1OLA - chains A and B; structure by X-ray diffraction, 2.10 A resolution.

Chain A:
Name: Oligo-peptide binding protein
Organism: Salmonella typhimurium
Reference sequence: P06202 (OPPA_SALTY); residues 1-517 here correspond to UniProt positions 26-542 (UniProt number = residue number + 25)
Chain sequence (517 residues; numbered 1 to 517; the number before each row is that of its first residue):
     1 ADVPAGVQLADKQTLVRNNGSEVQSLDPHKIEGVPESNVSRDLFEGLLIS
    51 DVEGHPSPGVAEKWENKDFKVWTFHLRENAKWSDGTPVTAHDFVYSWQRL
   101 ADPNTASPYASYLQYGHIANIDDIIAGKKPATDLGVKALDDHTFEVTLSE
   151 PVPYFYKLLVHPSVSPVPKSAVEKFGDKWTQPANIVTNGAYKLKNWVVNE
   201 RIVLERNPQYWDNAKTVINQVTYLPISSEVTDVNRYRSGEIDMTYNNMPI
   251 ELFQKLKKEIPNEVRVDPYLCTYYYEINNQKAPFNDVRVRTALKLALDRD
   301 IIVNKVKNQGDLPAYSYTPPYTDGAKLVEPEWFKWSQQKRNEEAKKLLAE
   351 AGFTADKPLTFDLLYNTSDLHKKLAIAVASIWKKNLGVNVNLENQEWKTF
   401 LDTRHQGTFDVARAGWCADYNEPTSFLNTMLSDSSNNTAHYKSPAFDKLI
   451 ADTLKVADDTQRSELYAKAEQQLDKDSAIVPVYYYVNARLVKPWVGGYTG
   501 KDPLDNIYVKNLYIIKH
Cystine bridges: Cys-271/Cys-417
Ligand contacts: uranyl (vi) ion (IUM): Lys-281, Asp-362, Asp-410

Chain B:
Name: Peptide val-lys-pro-gly
Chain sequence (4 residues; row label = number of the first residue in the row):
     1 VKPG

Interface between chain A and chain B:
Pairs across the interface - 30 pairs, chain A then chain B:
  Glu-32(A) with Val-1(B); Lys-2(B), hydrogen bond (backbone-backbone)
  Gly-33(A) with Val-1(B); Lys-2(B)
  Val-34(A) with Val-1(B), hydrophobic; Lys-2(B), hydrogen bond (backbone-backbone); Pro-3(B), hydrophobic
  Ser-37(A) with Val-1(B)
  Tyr-109(A) with Val-1(B), hydrogen bond (side chain-backbone)
  Tyr-245(A) with Gly-4(B)
  Asn-247(A) with Gly-4(B), hydrogen bond (side chain-backbone)
  Asn-366(A) with Gly-4(B), hydrogen bond (side chain-backbone)
  His-371(A) with Gly-4(B), hydrogen bond (side chain-backbone)
  Trp-397(A) with Lys-2(B); Pro-3(B); Gly-4(B)
  Arg-404(A) with Lys-2(B)
  Arg-413(A) with Pro-3(B), hydrogen bond (side chain-backbone); Gly-4(B)
  Gly-415(A) with Lys-2(B); Pro-3(B)
  Trp-416(A) with Val-1(B); Lys-2(B); Pro-3(B)
  Cys-417(A) with Val-1(B), hydrogen bond (backbone-backbone); Pro-3(B), hydrophobic
  Asp-419(A) with Val-1(B), hydrogen bond (side chain-backbone)
  Asn-436(A) with Lys-2(B), hydrogen bond (backbone-side chain)
  Thr-438(A) with Lys-2(B), hydrogen bond
  Tyr-485(A) with Pro-3(B)
Also at the interface, not in a pair above, chain A (23 interface residues in all): Pro-35, His-161, Leu-401, Ala-418

Summary:
Chain A and chain B form an interface of 23 and 4 residues respectively, with 11 hydrogen bonds. Among the
polar pairs are Tyr-109(A)/Val-1(B), Asn-247(A)/Gly-4(B) and Asn-366(A)/Gly-4(B). Ligands of chain A: uranyl
(vi) ion.
Here chain A is Oligo-peptide binding protein (Salmonella typhimurium) and chain B is Peptide val-lys-pro-gly.
Entry 1OLA (The structural basis of multispecificity in the oligopeptide-binding protein oppa) was determined
by X-ray diffraction.
